PDB entry 3VR5 | X-ray diffraction, 3.90 A resolution | chains D and G of the 8 polymer chains in the assembly

== Chain D ==
Name: V-type sodium ATPase subunit B
Organism: Enterococcus hirae
Notes: EC 3.6.3.15
UniProtKB: Q08637 (NTPB_ENTHR); residues 1-458 here = UniProt positions 1-458
Amino-acid sequence (465 residues; row label = number of the first residue in the row; numbers below 1 keep their minus sign (Gly-6 is residue -6)):
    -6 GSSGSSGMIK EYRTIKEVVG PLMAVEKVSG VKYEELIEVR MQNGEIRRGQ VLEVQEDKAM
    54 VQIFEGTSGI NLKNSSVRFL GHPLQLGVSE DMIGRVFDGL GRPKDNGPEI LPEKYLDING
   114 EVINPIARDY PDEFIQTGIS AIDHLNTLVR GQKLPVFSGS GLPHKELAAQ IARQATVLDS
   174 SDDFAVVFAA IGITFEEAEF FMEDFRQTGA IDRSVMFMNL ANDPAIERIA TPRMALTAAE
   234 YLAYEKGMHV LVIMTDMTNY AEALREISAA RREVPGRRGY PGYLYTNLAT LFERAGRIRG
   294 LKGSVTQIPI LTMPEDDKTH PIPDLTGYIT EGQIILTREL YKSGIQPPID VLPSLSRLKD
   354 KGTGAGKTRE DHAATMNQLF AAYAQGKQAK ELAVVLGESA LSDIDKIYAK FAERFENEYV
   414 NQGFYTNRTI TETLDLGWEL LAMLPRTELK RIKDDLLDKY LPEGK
Unresolved in the structure: -6 to 3, 456-458
Modified residues: Mse1 (selenomethionine); Mse16, Mse34, Mse53, Mse85, Mse195, Mse209, Mse211, Mse227, Mse241, Mse247, Mse250, Mse306, Mse369, Mse436 (selenomethionine; parent Met)
Construct notes: expression tag (-6 to 0)

== Chain G ==
Name: V-type sodium ATPase subunit D
Organism: Enterococcus hirae
Notes: EC 3.6.3.15
Amino-acid sequence (217 residues; numbered -6 to 210; the number before each row is that of its first residue; numbers below 1 keep their minus sign (Gly-6 is residue -6)):
    -6 GSSGSSGMRL NVNPTRMELT RLKKQLTTAT RGHKLLKDKQ DELMRQFILL IRKNNELRQA
    54 IEKETQTAMK DFVLAKSTVE EAFIDELLAL PAENVSISVV EKNIMSVKVP LMNFQYDETL
   114 NETPLEYGYL HSNAELDRSI DGFTQLLPKL LKLAEVEKTC QLMAEEIEKT RRRVNALEYM
   174 TIPQLEETIY YIKMKLEENE RAEVTRLIKV KNMGTEE
Unresolved in the structure: -6 to 5, 68-75, 84-85, 89-91, 108-131, 207-210
Modified residues: Mse1 (selenomethionine); Mse10, Mse37, Mse62, Mse98, Mse105, Mse156, Mse173, Mse187, Mse206 (selenomethionine; parent Met)

== Chain D / chain G interface ==
Contacting residue pairs - 9 pairs, chain D then chain G:
  Arg265(D) - Val203(G)  hydrogen bond (side chain-backbone)
  Arg265(D) - Lys204(G)
  Val267(D) - Ile201(G)  hydrophobic
  Val267(D) - Lys204(G)
  Pro268(D) - Leu200(G)
  Arg271(D) - Glu193(G)
  Glu308(D) - Mse10(G)
  Val388(D) - Leu28(G)  hydrophobic
  Ser392(D) - Mse98(G)
Other interface residues (no listed pair), chain D (9 interface residues in all): Asp310, Glu384
Other interface residues (no listed pair), chain G (14 interface residues in all): Thr13, Arg24, Gly25, Leu29, Ser99, Mse206

== Overview ==
9 residues of chain D and 14 residues of chain G are in contact, with 1 hydrogen bond. Its one hydrogen-bonded
contact is Arg265(D)-Val203(G).
Here chain D is V-type sodium ATPase subunit B and chain G is V-type sodium ATPase subunit D, both from
Enterococcus hirae. Entry 3VR5 (Crystal structure of nucleotide-free Enterococcus hirae V1-ATPase [eV1(L)])
was determined by X-ray diffraction, deposited together with 3VR2, 3VR3 and 3VR4.
